Entry 3SDS (X-ray diffraction, 2.80 A resolution); this record covers chain A.

[Chain A]
Protein: Ornithine carbamoyltransferase, mitochondrial
Organism: Coccidioides immitis
Notes: EC 2.1.3.3
UniProt: P0CL21 (OTC_COCIM); residue numbers follow UniProt; this construct covers 1-349
Sequence (353 residues; row label = number of the first residue in the row; numbers below 1 keep their minus sign (Gly-3 is residue -3)):
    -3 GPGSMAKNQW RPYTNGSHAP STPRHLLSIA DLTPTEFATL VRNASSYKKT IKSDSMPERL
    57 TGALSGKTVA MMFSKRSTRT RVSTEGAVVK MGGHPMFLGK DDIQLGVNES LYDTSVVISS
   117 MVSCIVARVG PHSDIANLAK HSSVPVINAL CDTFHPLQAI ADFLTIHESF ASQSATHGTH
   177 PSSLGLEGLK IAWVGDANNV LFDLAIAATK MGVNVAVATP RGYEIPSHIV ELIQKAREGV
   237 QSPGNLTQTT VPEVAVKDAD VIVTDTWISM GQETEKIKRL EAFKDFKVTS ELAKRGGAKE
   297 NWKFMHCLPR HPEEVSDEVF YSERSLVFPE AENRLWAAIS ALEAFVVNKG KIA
Unresolved in the structure: -3 to 17, 100-101, 168-175, 264-271
Construct notes: expression tag (-3 to 0)
Curated features (UniProtKB/Swiss-Prot):
  - active site: Cys303 (Proton acceptor)
  - binding site (carbamoyl phosphate): Ser73 to Thr76, Arg124, His151, Gln154, Cys303, Leu304, Arg330
  - binding site (L-ornithine): Asn195, Asp261, Ser265, Met266

[Overview]
From UniProt: active-site residue Cys303, 10 carbamoyl phosphate-binding residues and 4 L-ornithine-binding
residues.
Chain A is Ornithine carbamoyltransferase, mitochondrial (Coccidioides immitis); the structure, Crystal
structure of a mitochondrial ornithine carbamoyltransferase from Coccidioides immitis, was determined by X-ray
diffraction together with 3TL6 from the same study.
